Entry 6I5R (X-ray diffraction, 1.60 A resolution); this record covers chain A.

Chain A:
Protein: Sugar ABC transporter substrate-binding protein, BlMnBP1
Source organism: Bifidobacterium animalis subsp. lactis ATCC 27673
Chain sequence (444 residues; each row starts with the number of its first residue):
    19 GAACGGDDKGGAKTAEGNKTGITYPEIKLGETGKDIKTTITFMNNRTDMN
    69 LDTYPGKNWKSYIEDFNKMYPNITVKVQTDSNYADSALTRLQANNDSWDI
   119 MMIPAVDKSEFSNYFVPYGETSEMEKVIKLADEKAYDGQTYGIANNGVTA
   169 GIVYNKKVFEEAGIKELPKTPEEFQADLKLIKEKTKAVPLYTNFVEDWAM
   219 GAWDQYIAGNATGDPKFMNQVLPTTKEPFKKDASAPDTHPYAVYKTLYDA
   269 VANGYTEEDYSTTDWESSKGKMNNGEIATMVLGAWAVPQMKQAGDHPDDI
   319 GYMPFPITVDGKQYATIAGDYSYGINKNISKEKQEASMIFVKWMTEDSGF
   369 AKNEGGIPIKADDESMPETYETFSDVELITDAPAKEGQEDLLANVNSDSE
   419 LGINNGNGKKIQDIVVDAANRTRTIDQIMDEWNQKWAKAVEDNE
Disordered / not traced: 19-34
Bound ions: Zn2+ site 1 near Asp103 (its only coordinating residue here); Zn2+ site 2: Asp125, Ser127, Asp408, Asn412; Zn2+ site 3: Glu138, Asp448, Gln452; Zn2+ site 4: Asp155, Asp431, Asp435; Zn2+ site 5 near Glu178 (its only coordinating residue here); Zn2+ site 6 near Asp195 (its only coordinating residue here); Zn2+ site 7 near Glu214 (its only coordinating residue here); Zn2+ site 8: Asp215, Glu462; Zn2+ site 9 near His257 (its only coordinating residue here); Zn2+ site 10: Asp313, Asp365; Zn2+ site 11 near Asp317 (its only coordinating residue here); Zn2+ site 12: Glu404, Glu449; 1 more Zn2+ sites not listed
What the authors report for this chain:
  - binding site for beta-D-mannopyranose: Asn63, Ser99, Trp216, Trp283, Glu284, Lys287, Trp303, Gln307, Asp338
  - mutagenesis - N63G (63-fold): decreased binding to mannobiose

Summary:
The Zn2+ site 2 is built by Asp125, Ser127, Asp408 and Asn412. Glu138, Asp448 and Gln452 form the Zn2+ site 3.
The paper reports a binding site for beta-D-mannopyranose at Asn63, Ser99 and Trp216 among others; N63G
reduces binding to mannobiose.
Chain A is Sugar ABC transporter substrate-binding protein, BlMnBP1 (Bifidobacterium animalis subsp. lactis
ATCC 27673); the structure, BlMnBP1 binding protein of an ABC transporter from Bifidobacterium animalis subsp.
lactis ATCC27673 in complex with ..., was determined by X-ray diffraction, deposited together with 6I5V, 6I5W
and 6FUV.
